Entry 5MDP (X-ray diffraction, 3.08 A resolution); this record covers chains A and C of the 3 polymer chains in the assembly.

Chain A (and C):
Molecule: Chitoporin
From: Vibrio harveyi
Notes: chain C of this document is another copy of the same molecule, construct and numbering; everything in this record applies to it too
Reference sequence: L0RVU0 (L0RVU0_VIBHA); residues 1-350 here correspond to UniProt positions 26-375 (UniProt number = residue number + 25)
Chain sequence (352 residues; numbered -1 to 350; the number before each row is that of its first residue; numbers below 1 keep their minus sign (Mse-1 is residue -1)):
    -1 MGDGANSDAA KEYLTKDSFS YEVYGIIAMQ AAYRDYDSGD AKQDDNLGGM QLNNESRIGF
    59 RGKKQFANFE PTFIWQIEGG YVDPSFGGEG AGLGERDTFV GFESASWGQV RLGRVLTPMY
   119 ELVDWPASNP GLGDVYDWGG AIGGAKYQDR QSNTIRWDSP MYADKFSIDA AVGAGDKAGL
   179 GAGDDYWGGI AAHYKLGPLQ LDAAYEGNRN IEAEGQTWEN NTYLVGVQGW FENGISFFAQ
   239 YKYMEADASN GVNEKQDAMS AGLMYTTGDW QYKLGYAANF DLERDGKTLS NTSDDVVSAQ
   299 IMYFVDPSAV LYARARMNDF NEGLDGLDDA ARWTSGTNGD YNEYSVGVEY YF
Unresolved in the structure: -1 to 9
Differences from the reference sequence: initiating methionine (-1); expression tag (0)
Modified residues: Mse-1 (selenomethionine); Mse27, Mse48, Mse117, Mse159, Mse242, Mse257, Mse262, Mse300, Mse315 (selenomethionine; parent Met)

Interface between chain A and chain C:
Residue-residue contacts (69):
  Tyr11(A) with Tyr11(C), hydrophobic
  Leu12(A) with Tyr11(C); Leu12(C), hydrogen bond (backbone-backbone)
  Thr13(A) with Glu10(C); Leu12(C)
  Lys14(A) with Leu12(C)
  Phe17(A) with Leu12(C), hydrophobic
  Val21(A) with Tyr19(C)
  Ile25(A) with Trp73(C), hydrophobic; Ile75(C), hydrophobic; Val98(C), hydrophobic
  Mse27(A) with Val98(C), hydrophobic; Leu110(C); Gly111(C)
  Lys40(A) with Glu210(C), salt bridge
  Asp43(A) with Gly181(C); Asp182(C)
  Asn44(A) with Gly179(C); Ala180(C); Gly181(C), hydrogen bond (side chain-backbone)
  Leu45(A) with Gly179(C), hydrogen bond (backbone-backbone)
  Gln49(A) with Asn151(C); Ala176(C), hydrogen bond (side chain-backbone); Gly177(C); Gly179(C)
  Leu50(A) with Leu110(C), hydrophobic; Gly111(C); Asn151(C), hydrogen bond (backbone-side chain); Thr152(C)
  Asn52(A) with Thr96(C)
  Ser54(A) with Ile75(C)
  Val80(A) with Leu91(C); Gly92(C); Thr96(C)
  Asp81(A) with Arg112(C), salt bridge; Ser150(C), hydrogen bond
  Phe84(A) with Gly177(C), hydrogen bond (backbone-backbone); Leu178(C), hydrophobic; Gly179(C)
  Gly85(A) with Gly177(C), hydrogen bond (backbone-backbone); Leu178(C)
  Gly86(A) with Leu178(C)
  Glu87(A) with Gly92(C); Glu93(C); Arg112(C), salt bridge
  Gly88(A) with Leu91(C); Gly92(C), hydrogen bond (backbone-backbone); Glu93(C)
  Ala89(A) with Gly90(C); Leu91(C), hydrogen bond (backbone-backbone)
  Asp267(A) with Asn66(C), hydrogen bond
  Tyr301(A) with Asn66(C)
  Phe302(A) with Asn66(C), hydrogen bond (backbone-side chain)
  Val303(A) with Phe64(C); Ala65(C); Asn66(C), hydrogen bond (backbone-backbone); Phe67(C), hydrophobic
  Asp304(A) with Lys62(C); Gln63(C); Phe64(C); Ala65(C), hydrogen bond (side chain-backbone)
  Ser306(A) with Lys62(C)
  Ala307(A) with Phe64(C), hydrophobic
  Tyr348(A) with Ser18(C); Lys62(C); Phe71(C), hydrophobic; Trp73(C)
  Phe350(A) with Ser18(C); Trp73(C), hydrophobic
Other interface residues (no listed pair), chain A (38 interface residues in all): Mse48, Ile56, Phe58, Ser83, Val346
Other interface residues (no listed pair), chain C (39 interface residues in all): Phe17, Phe58, Lys61, Phe97, Ala172

In short:
The interface between chain A and chain C involves 38 residues on one side and 39 on the other; the contacts
include 14 hydrogen bonds and 3 salt bridges. Polar pairs include Lys40(A)-Glu210(C), Asp81(A)-Arg112(C) and
Glu87(A)-Arg112(C).
Chain A and chain C are both Chitoporin (Vibrio harveyi); the structure, Crystal structure of in vitro folded
Chitoporin VhChip from Vibrio harveyi (crystal form II), was determined by X-ray diffraction (same publication
as 5MDO, 5MDQ, 5MDR and 5MDS).
